6SK7 - chains A and C of the 4 polymer chains in the assembly; structure by electron microscopy, 2.90 A resolution.

== Chain A ==
Name: VP1 capsid protein
From: Human rhinovirus A serotype 89 (strain 41467-Gallo)
Notes: EC 3.4.22.29, 3.6.1.15, 3.4.22.28, 2.7.7.48
UniProtKB: P07210 (POLG_HRV8A); residues 4-301 here correspond to UniProt positions 575-872 (UniProt number = residue number + 571)
Chain sequence (298 residues; row label = number of the first residue in the row):
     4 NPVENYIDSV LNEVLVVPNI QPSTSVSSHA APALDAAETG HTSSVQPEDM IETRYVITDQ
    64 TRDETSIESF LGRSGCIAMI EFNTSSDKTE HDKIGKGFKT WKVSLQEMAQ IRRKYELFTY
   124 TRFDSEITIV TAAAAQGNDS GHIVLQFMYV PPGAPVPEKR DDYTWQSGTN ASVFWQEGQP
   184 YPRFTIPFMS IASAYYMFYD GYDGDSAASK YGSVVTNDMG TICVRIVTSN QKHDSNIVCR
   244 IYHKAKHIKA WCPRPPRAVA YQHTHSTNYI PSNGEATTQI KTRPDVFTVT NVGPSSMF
Not modelled in the structure: 289-301

== Chain C ==
Name: VP3 capsid protein
From: Human rhinovirus A serotype 89 (strain 41467-Gallo)
Notes: EC 3.4.22.29, 3.6.1.15, 3.4.22.28, 2.7.7.48
UniProtKB: P07210 (POLG_HRV8A); residues 1-238 here correspond to UniProt positions 337-574 (UniProt number = residue number + 336)
Chain sequence (238 residues; numbered 1 to 238; the number before each row is that of its first residue):
     1 GLPVMLTPGS GQFLTTDDTQ SPSAFPYFHP TKEIFIPGQV RNLIEMCQVD TLIPVNNTQE
    61 NVRSVNMYTV DLRTQVDLAK EVFSIPVDIA SQPLATTLIG ELASYYTHWT GSLRFSFMFC
   121 GSASSTLKLL IAYTPPGVGK PKSRREAMLG THLVWDVGLQ STASLVVPWV SASHFRFTTP
   181 DTYSSAGYIT CWYQTNFVVP DSTPDNAKMV CMVSACKDFC LRLARDTNLH TQEGVLTQ
Not modelled in the structure: 1-20, 235-238

== Chain A / chain C interface ==
Contacting residue pairs (122):
  Leu-18(A) / Asn-42(C)
  Val-20(A) / Lys-217(C)
  Val-20(A) / Asp-218(C)
  Val-20(A) / Cys-220(C)  hydrophobic
  Asn-22(A) / Lys-217(C)
  Ala-36(A) / Thr-162(C)
  Ala-36(A) / Ala-163(C)
  Ala-36(A) / Ser-164(C)  hydrogen bond (backbone-backbone)
  Leu-37(A) / Gln-160(C)
  Leu-37(A) / Thr-162(C)
  Asp-38(A) / Gln-160(C)
  Asp-38(A) / Ser-161(C)
  Asp-38(A) / Thr-162(C)  hydrogen bond (backbone-backbone)
  Ala-39(A) / Thr-162(C)
  Ala-40(A) / Met-118(C)  hydrophobic
  Ala-40(A) / Thr-162(C)  hydrogen bond (backbone-side chain)
  Glu-41(A) / Met-118(C)
  Glu-41(A) / Ser-161(C)  hydrogen bond
  Thr-45(A) / Gln-48(C)  hydrogen bond (side chain-backbone)
  Thr-45(A) / Val-49(C)
  Thr-45(A) / Asp-50(C)  hydrogen bond (side chain-backbone)
  Thr-45(A) / Arg-114(C)
  Thr-45(A) / Ser-214(C)
  Ser-46(A) / Asp-50(C)  hydrogen bond (backbone-side chain)
  Ser-46(A) / Arg-114(C)  hydrogen bond (backbone-side chain)
  Ser-46(A) / Ser-164(C)
  Val-48(A) / Arg-114(C)  hydrogen bond (backbone-side chain)
  Val-48(A) / Ser-164(C)
  Val-48(A) / Val-166(C)  hydrophobic
  Gln-49(A) / Arg-114(C)
  Gln-49(A) / Cys-216(C)
  Gln-49(A) / Lys-217(C)  hydrogen bond (side chain-backbone)
  Pro-50(A) / Ser-112(C)
  Pro-50(A) / Val-166(C)  hydrophobic
  Glu-51(A) / Lys-217(C)  salt bridge
  Met-53(A) / Ser-164(C)
  Met-53(A) / Val-166(C)
  Ile-54(A) / Val-166(C)
  Ile-54(A) / Pro-168(C)
  Gln-63(A) / Thr-110(C)
  Gln-63(A) / Asp-218(C)
  Gln-63(A) / Cys-220(C)  hydrogen bond
  Arg-65(A) / Asn-42(C)  hydrogen bond (backbone-side chain)
  Arg-65(A) / Ile-44(C)
  Arg-65(A) / Lys-217(C)  hydrogen bond (side chain-backbone)
  Arg-65(A) / Phe-219(C)  hydrogen bond (side chain-backbone)
  Arg-65(A) / Cys-220(C)
  Glu-67(A) / Tyr-106(C)  hydrogen bond (backbone-side chain)
  Glu-67(A) / Arg-222(C)
  Glu-67(A) / Leu-223(C)  hydrogen bond (side chain-backbone)
  Glu-67(A) / Ala-224(C)  hydrogen bond (side chain-backbone)
  Thr-68(A) / Asn-42(C)  hydrogen bond
  Thr-68(A) / Leu-43(C)  hydrogen bond (backbone-backbone)
  Thr-68(A) / Ile-44(C)
  Thr-68(A) / Tyr-106(C)
  Thr-68(A) / Leu-221(C)
  Ser-69(A) / Arg-41(C)
  Ser-69(A) / Asn-42(C)
  Ile-70(A) / Val-40(C)
  Ile-70(A) / Arg-41(C)  hydrogen bond (backbone-backbone)
  Phe-73(A) / Leu-43(C)  hydrophobic
  Phe-73(A) / Tyr-105(C)  hydrophobic
  Phe-73(A) / Tyr-106(C)
  Arg-76(A) / Ala-224(C)
  Glu-110(A) / Gln-232(C)  hydrogen bond (backbone-side chain)
  Met-111(A) / Gln-232(C)
  Ala-112(A) / Gln-232(C)  hydrogen bond (backbone-side chain)
  Gln-113(A) / Asp-226(C)  hydrogen bond
  Arg-116(A) / Glu-101(C)  salt bridge
  Arg-116(A) / Tyr-105(C)  hydrogen bond
  Arg-116(A) / Thr-227(C)
  Arg-116(A) / His-230(C)
  Lys-117(A) / Tyr-105(C)
  Arg-125(A) / Pro-30(C)
  Arg-125(A) / Thr-31(C)  hydrogen bond (side chain-backbone)
  Arg-125(A) / Glu-33(C)
  Tyr-152(A) / Phe-25(C)  hydrophobic
  Ala-174(A) / Ala-24(C)
  Arg-186(A) / Pro-22(C)
  Phe-187(A) / Pro-22(C)
  Phe-187(A) / Ala-24(C)  hydrophobic
  Thr-188(A) / Pro-22(C)  hydrogen bond (backbone-backbone)
  Thr-188(A) / Ser-23(C)
  Thr-188(A) / Ala-24(C)  hydrogen bond (backbone-backbone)
  Ile-189(A) / Phe-25(C)  hydrophobic
  Pro-190(A) / Ser-23(C)
  Pro-190(A) / Phe-25(C)
  Pro-190(A) / Phe-28(C)  hydrophobic
  Phe-191(A) / Phe-28(C)
  Met-192(A) / Phe-25(C)  hydrophobic
  Ser-193(A) / Thr-31(C)  hydrogen bond (backbone-side chain)
  Ala-195(A) / Thr-31(C)
  Ser-196(A) / Lys-32(C)  hydrogen bond (side chain-backbone)
  Ser-196(A) / Ile-34(C)
  Lys-252(A) / Glu-33(C)  salt bridge
  Lys-252(A) / Gln-39(C)
  Ala-253(A) / Gln-39(C)
  Ala-253(A) / Val-40(C)  hydrogen bond (backbone-backbone)
  Trp-254(A) / Ile-36(C)  hydrogen bond (side chain-backbone)
  Trp-254(A) / Pro-37(C)
  Trp-254(A) / Gly-38(C)
  Trp-254(A) / Gln-39(C)
  Cys-255(A) / Pro-37(C)  hydrogen bond (side chain-backbone)
  Cys-255(A) / Gly-38(C)  hydrogen bond (backbone-backbone)
  Pro-256(A) / Val-40(C)  hydrophobic
  Pro-259(A) / Glu-101(C)
  Arg-260(A) / His-230(C)
  Val-262(A) / His-230(C)
  Tyr-264(A) / His-230(C)
  Thr-280(A) / Arg-63(C)
  Thr-281(A) / Arg-63(C)  hydrogen bond (backbone-side chain)
  Gln-282(A) / Arg-63(C)
  Ile-283(A) / Val-62(C)
  Lys-284(A) / Gln-92(C)  hydrogen bond (backbone-side chain)
  Lys-284(A) / Leu-229(C)
  Thr-285(A) / Asn-57(C)
  Thr-285(A) / Gln-92(C)
  Thr-285(A) / Thr-96(C)
  Arg-286(A) / Asn-57(C)  hydrogen bond (backbone-side chain)
  Arg-286(A) / Gln-92(C)  hydrogen bond (backbone-side chain)
  Pro-287(A) / Asn-57(C)
  Asp-288(A) / Asn-57(C)  hydrogen bond (backbone-backbone)
Other interface residues (no listed pair), chain A (75 interface residues in all): Pro-21, Ile-23, His-44, Ser-47, Asp-62, Thr-64, Leu-120, Phe-121, Tyr-123, Ile-194, Ala-197, Arg-257, Ala-263
Other interface residues (no listed pair), chain C (70 interface residues in all): Ser-21, Met-46, Pro-54, Gln-59, Leu-98, Leu-102, Thr-151, Leu-153, Trp-155, Leu-165, His-174, Met-212, Asn-228, Thr-231

== Summary ==
Chain A and chain C form an interface of 75 and 70 residues respectively, with 38 hydrogen bonds and 3 salt
bridges. Polar pairs include Glu-51(A)/Lys-217(C), Arg-116(A)/Glu-101(C) and Lys-252(A)/Glu-33(C).
Here chain A is VP1 capsid protein and chain C is VP3 capsid protein, both from Human rhinovirus A serotype 89
(strain 41467-Gallo). Entry 6SK7 (Cryo-EM structure of rhinovirus-A89) was determined by electron microscopy
(same publication as 6SK5 and 6SK6).
